Entry 3LPC (X-ray diffraction, 1.70 A resolution); this record covers chain A.

# Chain A
Protein: AprB2
Organism: Dichelobacter nodosus
Notes: EC 3.4.21.-
Amino-acid sequence (340 residues; row label = number of the first residue in the row):
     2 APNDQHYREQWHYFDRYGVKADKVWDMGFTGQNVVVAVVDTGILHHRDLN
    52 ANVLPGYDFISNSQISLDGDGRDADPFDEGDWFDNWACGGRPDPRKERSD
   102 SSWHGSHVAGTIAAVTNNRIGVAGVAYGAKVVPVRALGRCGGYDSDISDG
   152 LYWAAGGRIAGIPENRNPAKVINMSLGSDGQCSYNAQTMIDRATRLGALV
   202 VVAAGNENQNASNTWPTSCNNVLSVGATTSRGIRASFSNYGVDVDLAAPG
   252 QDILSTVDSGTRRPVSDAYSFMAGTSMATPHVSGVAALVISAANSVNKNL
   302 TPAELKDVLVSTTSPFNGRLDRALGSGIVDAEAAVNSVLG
Disulfides: Cys89-Cys141, Cys183-Cys220
Ion coordination: Ca2+ site 1: Asp5, Asp49, Val116, Asn119, Ile121, Val123; Ca2+ site 2: Asp59, Asp69, Asp74, Asp76; Ca2+ site 3: Asp69, Asp71, Gly72, Asp74

# Summary
Asp5, Asp49, Val116, Asn119, Ile121 and Val123 form the Ca2+ site 1. The Ca2+ site 2 is built by Asp59, Asp69,
Asp74 and Asp76.
Chain A is AprB2 (Dichelobacter nodosus); the structure, Crystal structure of a subtilisin-like protease, was
determined by X-ray diffraction together with 3LPA and 3LPD from the same study.
